PDB entry 4NND | X-ray diffraction, 2.50 A resolution | chains A and F

Chain A:
Name: Tyrosine-protein phosphatase non-receptor type 18
Organism: Homo sapiens
Notes: EC 3.1.3.48; fragment: tyrosine-protein phosphatase domain
UniProt: Q99952 (PTN18_HUMAN); residue numbers follow UniProt; this construct covers 6-295
Chain sequence (290 residues; row label = number of the first residue in the row):
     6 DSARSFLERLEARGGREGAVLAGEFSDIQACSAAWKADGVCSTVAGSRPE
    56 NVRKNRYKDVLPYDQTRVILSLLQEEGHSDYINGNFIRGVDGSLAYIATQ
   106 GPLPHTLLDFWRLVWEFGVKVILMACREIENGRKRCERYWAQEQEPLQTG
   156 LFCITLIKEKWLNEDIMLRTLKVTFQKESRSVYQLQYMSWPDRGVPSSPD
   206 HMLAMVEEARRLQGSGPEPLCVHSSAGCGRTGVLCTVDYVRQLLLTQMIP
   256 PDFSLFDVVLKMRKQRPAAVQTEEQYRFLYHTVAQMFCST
Not modelled in the structure: 19-23, 252, 295
Sequence notes: engineered mutation S229 (Cys in Q99952)
UniProt features mapped onto this chain:
  - binding site (substrate): D197, Q276

Chain F:
Name: Receptor tyrosine-protein kinase erbB-2
Notes: fragment: phosphorylated peptide
UniProt: P04626 (ERBB2_HUMAN); residues 109-114 here correspond to UniProt positions 1109-1114 (UniProt number = residue number + 1000)
Chain sequence (6 residues; row label = number of the first residue in the row):
   109 LQRYSE
Modified positions: Y112 (o-phosphotyrosine; PTR)
UniProt features mapped onto this chain:
  - modified residue: Y112 (Phosphotyrosine)

Chain A / chain F interface:
Residue-residue contacts - 23 pairs, chain A then chain F:
  Y62(A) with Q110(F); R111(F); Y112(F)
  K63(A) with Q110(F), hydrogen bond (backbone-backbone)
  D64(A) with Q110(F); R111(F); Y112(F), hydrogen bond (side chain-backbone); S113(F), hydrogen bond (side chain-backbone); E114(F)
  V65(A) with Y112(F)
  R138(A) with L109(F)
  D197(A) with Y112(F)
  R198(A) with Y112(F), hydrogen bond (side chain-backbone)
  S229(A) with Y112(F)
  S230(A) with Y112(F)
  A231(A) with Y112(F)
  G232(A) with Y112(F)
  C233(A) with Y112(F)
  G234(A) with Y112(F)
  R235(A) with Y112(F)
  A273(A) with E114(F)
  Q276(A) with Y112(F); S113(F)
Interface residues without a listed pair, chain A (18 interface residues in all): R61, R268

Summary:
Chain A and chain F form an interface of 18 and 6 residues respectively; the contacts include 4 hydrogen
bonds. Polar pairs include D64(A)-Y112(F), D64(A)-S113(F) and R198(A)-Y112(F). Curated annotation (UniProt)
lists substrate-binding residues D197(A) and Q276(A) on chain A.
Chain A is Tyrosine-protein phosphatase non-receptor type 18 (Homo sapiens) and chain F is Receptor
tyrosine-protein kinase erbB-2; the structure, Structural basis of PTPN18 fingerprint on distinct HER2
tyrosine phosphorylation sites, was determined by X-ray diffraction.
